7W8N - chains A and B of the 4 polymer chains in the assembly; structure by X-ray diffraction, 1.75 A resolution.

[Chain A (and B)]
Molecule: Lipase
Source organism: Erythrobacter longus
Notes: chain B of this document is another copy of the same molecule, construct and numbering; everything in this record applies to it too
Reference sequence: A0A074MDU6 (A0A074MDU6_ERYLO); numbering as in UniProt (aligned over 1-314)
Chain sequence (314 residues; numbered 1 to 314; the number before each row is that of its first residue):
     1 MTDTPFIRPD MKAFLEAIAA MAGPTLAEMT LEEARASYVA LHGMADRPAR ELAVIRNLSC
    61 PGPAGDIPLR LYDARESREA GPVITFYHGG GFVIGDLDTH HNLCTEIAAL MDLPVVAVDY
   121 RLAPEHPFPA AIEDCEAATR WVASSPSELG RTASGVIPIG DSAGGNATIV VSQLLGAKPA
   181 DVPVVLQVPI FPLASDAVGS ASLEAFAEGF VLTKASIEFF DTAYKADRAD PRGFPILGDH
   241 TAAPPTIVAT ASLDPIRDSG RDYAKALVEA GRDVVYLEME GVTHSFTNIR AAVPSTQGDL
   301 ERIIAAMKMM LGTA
Unresolved in the structure: 1-3, 313-314
Residues lining bound ligands:
  - hexanoic acid (6NA): Ala201, Ala205, Phe206, Arg257, Arg261
  - acetonitrile (CCN), molecule 1: Phe14, Ala17, Met44, Ala292
  - acetonitrile (CCN), molecule 2: Leu15, Ala19, Gly209
  - acetonitrile (CCN), molecule 3: Gly62, Pro63, Ala64, Gly65
  - (4-nitrophenyl) hexanoate (D8F): Tyr38, Leu41, Gly89, Gly90, Gly91, Ile94, Ser162, Ala163, Leu193, Val211, Leu212, Ile217, Phe220, Ile256, His284, Ser285
What the authors report for this chain:
  - catalytic residues: Gly90, Gly91, Ser162, Asp254, His284
  - mutagenesis - S162A, D254A, H284A: abolished catalytic activity
  - binding site for (4-nitrophenyl) hexanoate: Gly90, Gly91, Ser162, His284, Ser285
  - mutagenesis - D161A, S285G, N288A: decreased catalytic activity
  - mutagenesis - A167L, F191Y, V211A, S216A: increased catalytic activity
  - mutagenesis - I256L: unchanged catalytic activity
  - mutagenesis - N166A: unchanged catalytic activity on neutral condition
  - mutagenesis - N166A: decreased catalytic activity on alkaline condition
  - contacts within the chain: Asn166-Leu193, Asn166-Gly233, Ser162-His284, Asp254-His284

[Chain A / chain B interface]
Residue-residue contacts (38):
  Arg261(A) - Val268(B)
  Arg261(A) - Glu269(B)  hydrogen bond (side chain-backbone)
  Arg261(A) - Gly271(B)
  Ala264(A) - Val268(B)  hydrophobic
  Lys265(A) - Lys265(B)
  Lys265(A) - Val268(B)
  Lys265(A) - Glu269(B)  salt bridge
  Val268(A) - Arg261(B)
  Val268(A) - Ala264(B)  hydrophobic
  Val268(A) - Lys265(B)
  Val268(A) - Tyr276(B)  hydrophobic
  Glu269(A) - Arg261(B)  hydrogen bond (backbone-side chain)
  Glu269(A) - Lys265(B)  salt bridge
  Gly271(A) - Arg261(B)
  Gly271(A) - Glu278(B)
  Gly271(A) - Glu280(B)
  Arg272(A) - Tyr276(B)
  Asp273(A) - Tyr276(B)
  Asp273(A) - Leu277(B)
  Asp273(A) - Glu278(B)  hydrogen bond (side chain-backbone)
  Asp273(A) - Arg302(B)  salt bridge
  Val274(A) - Val274(B)
  Val274(A) - Val275(B)
  Val274(A) - Tyr276(B)  hydrogen bond (backbone-backbone)
  Val275(A) - Val274(B)
  Tyr276(A) - Val268(B)  hydrophobic
  Tyr276(A) - Arg272(B)
  Tyr276(A) - Asp273(B)
  Tyr276(A) - Val274(B)  hydrogen bond (backbone-backbone)
  Leu277(A) - Asp273(B)
  Glu278(A) - Gly271(B)
  Glu278(A) - Asp273(B)  hydrogen bond (backbone-side chain)
  Glu280(A) - Gly271(B)
  Glu280(A) - Arg272(B)  salt bridge
  Arg302(A) - Asp273(B)  salt bridge
  Ala305(A) - Met309(B)
  Met309(A) - Ala305(B)
  Met309(A) - Met309(B)  hydrophobic
Also at the interface, not in a pair above, chain A (19 interface residues in all): Ala270, Ala306
Also at the interface, not in a pair above, chain B (19 interface residues in all): Ala270, Ala306

[Summary]
The chain A/chain B interface involves 19 residues from each chain; the contacts include 6 hydrogen bonds and
5 salt bridges. Polar contacts include Lys265(A)-Glu269(B), Asp273(A)-Arg302(B) and Glu280(A)-Arg272(B). The
paper reports catalytic residues Gly90(A), Gly91(A) and Ser162(A) among others; A167L, F191Y and V211A of
chain A, among others, increase catalytic activity; 12 substitutions were tested in all.
Chain A and chain B are both Lipase (Erythrobacter longus); the structure, Microbial Hormone-sensitive lipase
E53 wild type, was determined by X-ray diffraction (same publication as 7CI0 and 7CIH).
